Entry 6HAQ (X-ray diffraction, 1.37 A resolution); this record covers chain A.

# Chain A
Protein: Endoglucanase, putative
Organism: Neosartorya fumigata
Notes: EC 3.2.1.-
Reference sequence: Q4WP32 (Q4WP32_ASPFU); residues 1-229 here correspond to UniProt positions 22-250 (UniProt number = residue number + 21)
Chain sequence (229 residues; numbered 1 to 229; the number before each row is that of its first residue):
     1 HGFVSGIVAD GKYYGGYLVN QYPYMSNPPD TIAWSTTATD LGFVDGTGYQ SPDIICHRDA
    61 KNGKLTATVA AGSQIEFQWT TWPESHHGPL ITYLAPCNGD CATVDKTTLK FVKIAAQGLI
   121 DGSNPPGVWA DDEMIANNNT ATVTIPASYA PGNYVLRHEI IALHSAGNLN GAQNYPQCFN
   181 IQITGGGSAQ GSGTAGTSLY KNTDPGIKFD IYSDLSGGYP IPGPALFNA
Disordered / not traced: 229
Cystine bridges: Cys56-Cys178, Cys97-Cys101
Covalently attached groups: N-acetylglucosamine (NAG) linked to Asn138
Modified / non-standard residues: His1 (4-methyl-histidine; HIC)
Metal / ion sites: Cu ion: His1, His86
UniProt features mapped onto this chain:
  - binding site (Cu(2+)): His1, His86, Tyr175
  - binding site (O2): His164, Gln173
  - modified residue: His1 (Methylhistidine)
  - glycosylation: Asn138 (N-linked (GlcNAc...) asparagine)

# Summary
N-acetylglucosamine is covalently linked to Asn138. His1 and His86 coordinate a Cu ion ion. Curated annotation
(UniProt) lists 3 Cu2+-binding residues and O2-binding residues His164 and Gln173.
Chain A is Endoglucanase, putative (Neosartorya fumigata); the structure, AFGH61B wild-type copper loaded, was
determined by X-ray diffraction, deposited together with 6H1Z and 6HA5.
